Entry 3MRN (X-ray diffraction, 2.30 A resolution); this record covers chains A and P of the 3 polymer chains in the assembly.

# Chain A
Molecule: HLA class I histocompatibility antigen, A-2 alpha chain
Source organism: Homo sapiens
Notes: fragment: HLA-A*0201 alpha chain, UNP resiude 25-300
Reference sequence: P01892 (1A02_HUMAN); residues 1-276 here correspond to UniProt positions 25-300 (UniProt number = residue number + 24)
Amino-acid sequence (293 residues; each row starts with the number of its first residue):
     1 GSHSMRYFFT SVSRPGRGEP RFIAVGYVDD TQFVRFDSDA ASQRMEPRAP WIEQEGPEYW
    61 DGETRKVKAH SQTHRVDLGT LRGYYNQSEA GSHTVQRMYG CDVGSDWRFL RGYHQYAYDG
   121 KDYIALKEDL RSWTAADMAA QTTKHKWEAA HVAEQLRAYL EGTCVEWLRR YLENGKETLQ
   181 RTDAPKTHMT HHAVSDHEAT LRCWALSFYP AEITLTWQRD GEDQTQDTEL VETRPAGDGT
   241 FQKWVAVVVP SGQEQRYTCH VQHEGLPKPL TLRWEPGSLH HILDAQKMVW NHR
Disordered / not traced: 275-293
Disulfides: Cys101-Cys164, Cys203-Cys259
Sequence notes: engineered mutation Val245 (Ala269 in P01892); expression tag (277-293)

# Chain P
Molecule: 10-meric peptide from Genome polyprotein
Notes: fragment: NS4b protein fragment
Reference sequence: Q9DIT6 (Q9DIT6_9HEPC); residues 1-10 here correspond to UniProt positions 1807-1816 (UniProt number = residue number + 1806)
Amino-acid sequence (10 residues; row label = number of the first residue in the row):
     1 LLFNILGGWV

# How chain A and chain P interact
Residue-residue contacts (39; chain A residue first):
  Met5(A) - Leu1(P)
  Tyr7(A) - Leu1(P)  hydrogen bond (side chain-backbone)
  Tyr7(A) - Leu2(P)
  Phe9(A) - Leu2(P)  hydrophobic
  Met45(A) - Leu2(P)  hydrophobic
  Tyr59(A) - Leu1(P)  hydrophobic
  Glu63(A) - Leu1(P)
  Glu63(A) - Leu2(P)  hydrogen bond (side chain-backbone)
  Arg65(A) - Asn4(P)
  Lys66(A) - Leu1(P)
  Lys66(A) - Leu2(P)  hydrogen bond (side chain-backbone)
  Lys66(A) - Phe3(P)
  Lys66(A) - Asn4(P)
  Val67(A) - Leu2(P)
  Ala69(A) - Ile5(P)  hydrophobic
  His70(A) - Phe3(P)
  His70(A) - Ile5(P)
  Thr73(A) - Trp9(P)
  Asp77(A) - Trp9(P)
  Asp77(A) - Val10(P)  hydrogen bond (side chain-backbone)
  Thr80(A) - Val10(P)
  Tyr84(A) - Val10(P)  hydrogen bond (side chain-backbone)
  Arg97(A) - Ile5(P)
  Tyr99(A) - Leu2(P)
  Tyr99(A) - Phe3(P)  hydrogen bond (side chain-backbone)
  Tyr116(A) - Val10(P)
  Thr143(A) - Val10(P)  hydrogen bond (side chain-backbone)
  Lys146(A) - Trp9(P)
  Lys146(A) - Val10(P)
  Trp147(A) - Gly8(P)  hydrogen bond (side chain-backbone)
  Trp147(A) - Trp9(P)  hydrogen bond (side chain-backbone)
  Trp147(A) - Val10(P)  hydrophobic
  Gln155(A) - Phe3(P)
  Tyr159(A) - Leu1(P)  hydrogen bond (side chain-backbone)
  Tyr159(A) - Leu2(P)
  Tyr159(A) - Phe3(P)
  Thr163(A) - Leu1(P)
  Trp167(A) - Leu1(P)
  Tyr171(A) - Leu1(P)  hydrogen bond (side chain-backbone)
Interface residues without a listed pair, chain A (30 interface residues in all): Val76, Leu81, Tyr123, Leu156

# In short
Chain A and chain P form an interface of 30 and 8 residues respectively, with 11 hydrogen bonds. Polar pairs
include Tyr7(A)-Leu1(P), Glu63(A)-Leu2(P) and Lys66(A)-Leu2(P).
Here chain A is HLA class I histocompatibility antigen, A-2 alpha chain (Homo sapiens) and chain P is 10-meric
peptide from Genome polyprotein. Entry 3MRN (Crystal Structure of MHC class I HLA-A2 molecule complexed with
HCV NS4b-1807-1816 decapeptide) was determined by X-ray diffraction.
